8IGC - chains A and B; structure by X-ray diffraction, 1.70 A resolution.

[Chain A]
Protein: Bcl-2 homologous antagonist/killer
Organism: Homo sapiens
UniProt: Q16611 (BAK_HUMAN); residues 23-183 here = UniProt positions 23-183
Sequence (164 residues; each row starts with the number of its first residue):
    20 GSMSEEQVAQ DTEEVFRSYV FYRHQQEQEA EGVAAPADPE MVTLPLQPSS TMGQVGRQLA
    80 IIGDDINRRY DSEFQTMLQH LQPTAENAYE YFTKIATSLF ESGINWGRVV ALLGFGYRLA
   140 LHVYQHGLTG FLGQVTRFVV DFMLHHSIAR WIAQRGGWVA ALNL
Disordered / not traced: 20-21, 48-53, 148-149
Differences from the reference sequence: expression tag (20-22); engineered mutation Ser-166 (Cys in Q16611)
Swiss-Prot annotation at these positions:
  - motif: Val-74 to Arg-88 (BH3), Ser-117 to Tyr-136 (BH1)
  - binding site (Zn(2+)): Asp-160, His-164
  - mutagenesis: His-164 (H164A: Strongly reduced zinc binding and homodimerization)

[Chain B]
Protein: Protein BNIP5
UniProt: P0C671 (BNIP5_HUMAN); residues 244-269 here = UniProt positions 244-269
Sequence (26 residues; each row starts with the number of its first residue):
   244 DAIIQMIVEL LKRVGDQWEE EQSLAS
Disordered / not traced: 267-269

[How chain A and chain B interact]
Contacting residue pairs (48):
  Leu-78(A) / Trp-261(B)  hydrophobic
  Ile-81(A) / Trp-261(B)
  Ile-81(A) / Gln-265(B)
  Ile-85(A) / Val-257(B)  hydrophobic
  Ile-85(A) / Gln-260(B)
  Ile-85(A) / Trp-261(B)
  Ile-85(A) / Glu-264(B)
  Tyr-89(A) / Leu-253(B)  hydrophobic
  Tyr-89(A) / Arg-256(B)
  Tyr-89(A) / Val-257(B)  hydrophobic
  Tyr-89(A) / Gln-260(B)  hydrogen bond
  Glu-92(A) / Leu-253(B)
  Phe-93(A) / Leu-253(B)  hydrophobic
  Phe-93(A) / Leu-254(B)  hydrophobic
  Phe-93(A) / Val-257(B)  hydrophobic
  Met-96(A) / Ile-246(B)
  Met-96(A) / Met-249(B)  hydrophobic
  Met-96(A) / Ile-250(B)  hydrophobic
  Met-96(A) / Leu-253(B)  hydrophobic
  His-99(A) / Ile-246(B)
  Leu-100(A) / Ile-246(B)
  Leu-100(A) / Ile-247(B)  hydrophobic
  Leu-100(A) / Ile-250(B)  hydrophobic
  Ile-114(A) / Ile-247(B)  hydrophobic
  Ile-114(A) / Val-251(B)
  Ile-114(A) / Leu-254(B)  hydrophobic
  Ser-117(A) / Gln-248(B)  hydrogen bond
  Ser-117(A) / Val-251(B)
  Leu-118(A) / Val-251(B)
  Leu-118(A) / Leu-254(B)  hydrophobic
  Leu-118(A) / Lys-255(B)
  Ser-121(A) / Lys-255(B)
  Asn-124(A) / Asp-259(B)  hydrogen bond
  Asn-124(A) / Glu-262(B)
  Trp-125(A) / Glu-262(B)  hydrogen bond (backbone-side chain)
  Gly-126(A) / Gly-258(B)
  Gly-126(A) / Trp-261(B)
  Gly-126(A) / Glu-262(B)  hydrogen bond (backbone-side chain)
  Arg-127(A) / Lys-255(B)
  Arg-127(A) / Gly-258(B)
  Arg-127(A) / Asp-259(B)  salt bridge
  Ala-130(A) / Leu-254(B)
  Phe-134(A) / Ile-250(B)  hydrophobic
  Ala-180(A) / Trp-261(B)
  Leu-183(A) / Trp-261(B)  hydrophobic
  Leu-183(A) / Glu-262(B)
  Leu-183(A) / Gln-265(B)
  Leu-183(A) / Ser-266(B)
Other interface residues (no listed pair), chain A (25 interface residues in all): Gly-82, Tyr-110, Lys-113, Val-129

[In short]
25 residues of chain A and 19 residues of chain B are in contact; the contacts include 5 hydrogen bonds and 1
salt bridge. Among the polar pairs are Arg-127(A)/Asp-259(B), Tyr-89(A)/Gln-260(B) and Ser-117(A)/Gln-248(B).
Chain A is Bcl-2 homologous antagonist/killer (Homo sapiens) and chain B is Protein BNIP5; the structure,
Crystal structure of Bak bound to Bnip5 BH3, was determined by X-ray diffraction.
